Entry 6I3Y (X-ray diffraction, 2.98 A resolution); this record covers chains C and H.

[Chain C]
Name: PRELI domain-containing protein 1, mitochondrial
Source organism: Homo sapiens
UniProt: Q9Y255 (PRLD1_HUMAN); residues 12-184 here correspond to UniProt positions 1-173 (UniProt number = residue number - 11)
Amino-acid sequence (185 residues; row label = number of the first residue in the row; numbering starts at 0):
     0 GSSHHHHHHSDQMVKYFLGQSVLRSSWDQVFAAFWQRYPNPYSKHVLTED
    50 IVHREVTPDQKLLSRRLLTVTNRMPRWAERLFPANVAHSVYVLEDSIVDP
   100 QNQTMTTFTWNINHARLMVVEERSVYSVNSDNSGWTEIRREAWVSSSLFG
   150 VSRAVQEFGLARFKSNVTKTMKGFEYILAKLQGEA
Disordered / not traced: 0-10, 184
Sequence notes: expression tag (0-11); engineered mutation V69 (Lys58 in Q9Y255); conflict S123 (Cys112 in Q9Y255), S126 (Cys115 in Q9Y255)
Small-molecule neighbours: phosphatidyl serine (P5S; O-[(R)-{[(2R)-2,3-bis(octadecanoyloxy)propyl]oxy}(hydroxy)phosphoryl]-L-serine): N71, M73, N84, V89, V91, T108, W109, N110, H113, M117, V119, E121
From the paper describing this entry:
  - binding site for phosphatidyl serine: R36, V69

[Chain H]
Name: TP53-regulated inhibitor of apoptosis 1
Source organism: Homo sapiens
UniProt: O43715 (TRIA1_HUMAN); residues 14-89 here correspond to UniProt positions 1-76 (UniProt number = residue number - 13)
Amino-acid sequence (90 residues; numbered 0 to 89; the number before each row is that of its first residue; numbering starts at 0):
     0 MAHHHHHHVDDDDKMNSVGEACTDMKREYDQCFNRWFAEKFLKGDSSGDP
    50 CTDLFKRYQQCVQKAIKEKEIPIEGLEFMGHGKEKPENSS
Disordered / not traced: 0-11, 80-89
Sequence notes: initiating methionine (0); expression tag (1-13)
Disulfides: C21-C60, C31-C50
Swiss-Prot annotation at these positions:
  - motif: C21 to C31 (Cx9C motif 1), C50 to C60 (Cx9C motif 2)
  - site (Important for interaction with PRELID3A): F40, F54
  - modified residue: M14 (N-acetylmethionine)

[Interface between chain C and chain H]
Contacting residue pairs - 39 pairs, chain C then chain H:
  W26(C) with L41(H), hydrophobic
  F30(C) with F36(H)
  A31(C) with F36(H), hydrophobic
  W34(C) with F32(H); F36(H)
  Q35(C) with N33(H)
  Y37(C) with M14(H)
  P38(C) with D12(H); M14(H)
  L46(C) with M14(H)
  T47(C) with S16(H); V17(H)
  E48(C) with N15(H); S16(H)
  D49(C) with S16(H); Y57(H)
  I50(C) with Y57(H)
  R53(C) with Y28(H); F32(H)
  Q59(C) with D44(H)
  L61(C) with F32(H), hydrophobic
  S63(C) with F77(H)
  R64(C) with L75(H), hydrogen bond (side chain-backbone); E76(H); F77(H)
  T68(C) with V17(H)
  Y90(C) with I70(H)
  D94(C) with F77(H); M78(H), hydrogen bond (side chain-backbone)
  I96(C) with F77(H), hydrophobic; M78(H), hydrophobic
  V97(C) with F40(H), hydrophobic
  P99(C) with F40(H), hydrophobic; L41(H), hydrophobic
  T105(C) with M78(H)
  F107(C) with M78(H), hydrophobic
  I111(C) with I70(H), hydrophobic; P71(H)
  R122(C) with M78(H), hydrogen bond (side chain-backbone)
Other interface residues (no listed pair), chain C (31 interface residues in all): V51, L62, S95, W109
Other interface residues (no listed pair), chain H (25 interface residues in all): F54, Q58, V61, I72, G74, G79

[Summary]
The interface between chain C and chain H involves 31 residues on one side and 25 on the other; the contacts
include 3 hydrogen bonds. Among the polar pairs are R64(C)-L75(H), D94(C)-M78(H) and R122(C)-M78(H). Chain C
binds phosphatidyl serine. From the paper: a binding site for phosphatidyl serine at R36(C) and V69(C).
Chain C is PRELI domain-containing protein 1, mitochondrial and chain H is TP53-regulated inhibitor of
apoptosis 1, both from Homo sapiens; the structure, Crystal structure of the human mitochondrial
PRELID1K58V-TRIAP1 complex with PS, was determined by X-ray diffraction (same publication as 6I3V and 6I4Y).
